PDB entry 8X5T | X-ray diffraction, 1.60 A resolution | chains A and B of the 3 polymer chains in the assembly

[Chain A (and B)]
Protein: Peptidyl-tRNA hydrolase
From: Thermus thermophilus HB8
Notes: EC 3.1.1.29; chain B of this document is another copy of the same molecule, construct and numbering; everything in this record applies to it too
Reference sequence: Q5SHZ2 (PTH_THET8); residues 1-183 here = UniProt positions 1-183
Amino-acid sequence (187 residues; numbered -3 to 183; the number before each row is that of its first residue; numbers below 1 keep their minus sign (Gly-3 is residue -3)):
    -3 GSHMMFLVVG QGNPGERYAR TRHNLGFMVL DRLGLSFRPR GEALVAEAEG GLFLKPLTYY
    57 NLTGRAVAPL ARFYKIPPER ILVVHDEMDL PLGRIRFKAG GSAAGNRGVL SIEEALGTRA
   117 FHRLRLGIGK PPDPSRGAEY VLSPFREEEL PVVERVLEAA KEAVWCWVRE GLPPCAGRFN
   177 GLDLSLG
Unresolved in the structure: -3, 183 (chain B: 182-183)
Sequence notes: expression tag (-3 to 0)
Swiss-Prot annotation at these positions:
  - active site: His19 (Proton acceptor)
  - binding site (tRNA): Tyr14, Tyr55, Asn57
  - site: Asn9 (Discriminates between blocked and unblocked aminoacyl-tRNA), Asp82 (Stabilizes the basic form of H active site to accept a proton)
Disulfide bonds: Cys162-Cys171
Small-molecule neighbours: adenosine monophosphate (AMP): His19, Asn57, Asp82, Glu83, Met84, Asp85, Ala99, Ala100, Gly101, Asn102, Arg103, Pro130, Gly133, Ala134, Val137
Reported in the primary citation:
  - binding site for adenosine monophosphate: His19, Asp82, Glu83, Met84, Ala100, Gly101, Asn102, Arg103, Ala134
  - catalytic residues: His19, Asp82 (citing earlier work)
  - catalytic residues: Asn57
  - catalytic residues: Arg103 (proposed by the authors, not directly observed)
  - mutagenesis - E83A, N102A, R103A: decreased catalytic activity
  - mutagenesis - L138A: unchanged catalytic activity

[Chain A / chain B interface]
Contacting residue pairs (14):
  Arg68(A) - Pro169(B)
  Leu106(A) - Arg115(B)
  Glu109(A) - Ala116(B)
  Glu110(A) - Ala95(B)
  Glu110(A) - Gly96(B)
  Glu110(A) - Gly97(B)  hydrogen bond (side chain-backbone)
  Glu110(A) - Arg115(B)  salt bridge
  Leu112(A) - Pro169(B)
  Gly113(A) - Glu75(B)
  Gly113(A) - His118(B)
  Thr114(A) - Glu75(B)  hydrogen bond
  Arg115(A) - Pro74(B)
  Arg115(A) - Glu75(B)  hydrogen bond (backbone-side chain)
  Arg115(A) - Thr114(B)
Other interface residues (no listed pair), chain A (9 interface residues in all): Ala111

[In short]
9 residues of chain A face 10 of chain B across their interface, with 3 hydrogen bonds and 1 salt bridge.
Among the polar pairs are Glu110(A)-Arg115(B), Glu110(A)-Gly97(B) and Thr114(A)-Glu75(B). Bound to chain A:
adenosine monophosphate. From the paper: catalytic residues His19(A), Asp82(A) and Asn57(A) among others;
E83A, N102A and R103A of chain A reduce catalytic activity.
Chain A and chain B are both Peptidyl-tRNA hydrolase (Thermus thermophilus HB8); the structure, Crystal
structure of Thermus thermophilus peptidyl-tRNA hydrolase in complex with adenosine 5'-monophosphate, was
determined by X-ray diffraction (same publication as 8X5U).
